8B6W - chains N and O of the 21 polymer chains in the assembly; structure by electron microscopy, 2.60 A resolution.

[Chain N (and O)]
Protein: Mpf2Ba1
From: Pseudomonas monteilii
Notes: chain O of this document is another copy of the same molecule, construct and numbering; everything in this record applies to it too
UniProtKB: A0A4Y8SM08 (A0A4Y8SM08_9PSED); residues 31-484 here correspond to UniProt positions 51-504 (UniProt number = residue number + 20)
Sequence (454 residues; numbered 31 to 484; the number before each row is that of its first residue):
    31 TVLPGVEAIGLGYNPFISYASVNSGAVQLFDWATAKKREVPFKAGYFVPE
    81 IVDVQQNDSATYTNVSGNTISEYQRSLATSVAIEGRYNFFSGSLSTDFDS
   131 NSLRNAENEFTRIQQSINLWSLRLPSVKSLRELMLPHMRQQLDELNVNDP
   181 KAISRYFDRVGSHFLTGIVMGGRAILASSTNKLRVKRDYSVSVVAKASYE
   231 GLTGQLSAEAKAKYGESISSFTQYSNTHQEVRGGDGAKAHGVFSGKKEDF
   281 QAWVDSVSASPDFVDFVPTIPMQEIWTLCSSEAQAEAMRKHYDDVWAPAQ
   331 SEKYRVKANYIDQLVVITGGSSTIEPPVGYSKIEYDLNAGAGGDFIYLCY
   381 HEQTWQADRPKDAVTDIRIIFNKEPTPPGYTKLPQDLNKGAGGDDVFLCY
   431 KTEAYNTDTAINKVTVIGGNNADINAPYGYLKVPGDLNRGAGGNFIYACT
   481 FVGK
Differences from the reference sequence: conflict Ser-311 (Asn331 in A0A4Y8SM08)
Bound ions: Mg2+: Leu-367, Asn-368, Leu-417, Asn-418, Leu-467, Asn-468

[Chain N / chain O interface]
Residue-residue contacts (121; chain N residue first):
  Val-32(N) with Pro-71(O)
  Glu-37(N) with Pro-71(O); Gln-85(O), hydrogen bond (backbone-side chain); Gln-86(O)
  Ala-38(N) with Gln-85(O)
  Ile-47(N) with Pro-298(O), hydrophobic
  Val-52(N) with Gln-86(O); Asn-87(O); Arg-153(O), hydrogen bond (backbone-side chain)
  Asn-53(N) with Asn-87(O); Arg-153(O); Val-297(O); Pro-298(O); Thr-299(O)
  Gly-55(N) with Arg-153(O), hydrogen bond (backbone-side chain); Thr-299(O)
  Ala-56(N) with Arg-153(O), hydrogen bond (backbone-side chain); Ile-300(O), hydrophobic
  Val-57(N) with Asp-83(O)
  Gln-58(N) with Asp-83(O), hydrogen bond (backbone-side chain)
  His-167(N) with Ile-81(O); Val-157(O)
  Met-168(N) with Pro-155(O), hydrophobic; Val-157(O), hydrophobic
  Gln-171(N) with Val-157(O)
  Glu-174(N) with Lys-158(O)
  Arg-185(N) with Gln-303(O), hydrogen bond; Glu-304(O), salt bridge; Thr-307(O)
  Asp-188(N) with Thr-299(O); Ile-300(O)
  Arg-189(N) with Thr-196(O); Ile-300(O); Met-302(O), hydrogen bond (side chain-backbone); Gln-303(O)
  Gly-234(N) with Arg-116(O)
  Gln-235(N) with Gly-115(O); Arg-116(O), hydrogen bond (backbone-backbone)
  Leu-236(N) with Glu-114(O)
  Ser-237(N) with Ala-112(O); Ile-113(O); Glu-114(O), hydrogen bond (backbone-backbone)
  Ala-238(N) with Ala-112(O); Ile-113(O), hydrophobic
  Glu-239(N) with Val-111(O); Ala-112(O), hydrogen bond (backbone-backbone)
  Ala-240(N) with Ser-110(O)
  Lys-241(N) with Thr-109(O); Ser-110(O), hydrogen bond (backbone-backbone)
  Ala-242(N) with Ala-108(O)
  Lys-243(N) with Leu-107(O); Ala-108(O), hydrogen bond (backbone-backbone)
  Tyr-244(N) with Arg-105(O); Ser-106(O)
  Gly-245(N) with Arg-105(O); Ser-106(O), hydrogen bond (backbone-backbone)
  Glu-246(N) with Tyr-103(O), hydrogen bond; Gln-104(O)
  Ser-247(N) with Tyr-103(O); Gln-104(O), hydrogen bond (backbone-backbone)
  Ile-248(N) with Glu-102(O); Tyr-103(O), hydrophobic
  Ser-249(N) with Ser-101(O); Glu-102(O), hydrogen bond (backbone-backbone)
  Ser-250(N) with Ile-100(O)
  Phe-251(N) with Thr-99(O); Ile-100(O), hydrogen bond (backbone-backbone)
  Thr-252(N) with Asn-98(O); Thr-99(O)
  Gln-253(N) with Gly-97(O); Asn-98(O), hydrogen bond (backbone-backbone)
  Tyr-254(N) with Val-95(O); Ser-96(O)
  Ser-255(N) with Val-95(O); Ser-96(O), hydrogen bond (backbone-backbone)
  Asn-256(N) with Asn-94(O); Val-95(O)
  Thr-257(N) with Tyr-92(O); Thr-93(O); Asn-94(O), hydrogen bond (backbone-backbone)
  His-258(N) with Tyr-92(O); Thr-93(O)
  Gln-259(N) with Thr-91(O), hydrogen bond (backbone-side chain); Tyr-92(O), hydrogen bond (backbone-backbone)
  Glu-260(N) with Ala-90(O)
  Val-261(N) with Ser-89(O), hydrogen bond (backbone-side chain); Ala-90(O), hydrogen bond (backbone-backbone)
  Arg-262(N) with Asp-88(O)
  Gly-263(N) with Asp-88(O), hydrogen bond (backbone-backbone)
  Gly-264(N) with Gln-86(O), hydrogen bond (backbone-side chain); Asp-88(O)
  Asp-265(N) with Asp-88(O), hydrogen bond (backbone-side chain)
  Gly-266(N) with Asp-88(O), hydrogen bond (backbone-side chain); Ser-89(O); Ile-147(O); Asn-148(O); Leu-149(O)
  Ala-267(N) with Val-284(O), hydrophobic
  Ala-269(N) with Ala-90(O), hydrophobic
  His-270(N) with Ala-90(O); Gln-145(O), hydrogen bond; Phe-280(O); Val-284(O)
  Phe-273(N) with Ala-90(O), hydrophobic; Tyr-92(O), hydrophobic
  Ser-290(N) with Gln-86(O), hydrogen bond
  Pro-291(N) with Gln-86(O)
  Asp-292(N) with Gln-86(O), hydrogen bond; Asn-87(O); Asp-88(O), hydrogen bond (side chain-backbone)
  Val-345(N) with Asn-455(O)
  Pro-357(N) with Asn-455(O)
  Val-358(N) with Pro-457(O), hydrophobic; Tyr-458(O)
  Gly-359(N) with Tyr-458(O)
  Tyr-360(N) with Tyr-458(O)
  His-381(N) with Tyr-458(O)
  Asp-388(N) with Lys-484(O)
  Arg-389(N) with Lys-484(O)
  Pro-414(N) with Asp-453(O)
  Gln-415(N) with Asn-451(O)
Interface residues without a listed pair, chain N (69 interface residues in all): Leu-41, Thr-233
Interface residues without a listed pair, chain O (69 interface residues in all): Phe-72, Val-84, Asn-118, Phe-140, Ser-151, Ser-156, Val-199, Ser-288, Ala-456

[Overview]
The chain N/chain O interface involves 69 residues from each chain; the contacts include 32 hydrogen bonds and
1 salt bridge. Polar pairs include Arg-185(N)/Glu-304(O), Glu-37(N)/Gln-85(O) and Val-52(N)/Arg-153(O). The
Mg2+ site is built by Leu-367(N), Asn-368(N), Leu-417(N), Asn-418(N), Leu-467(N) and Asn-468(N).
Both chains are Mpf2Ba1 (Pseudomonas monteilii). Entry 8B6W (Mpf2Ba1 pore) was determined by electron
microscopy together with 8B6U and 8B6V from the same study.
